PDB entry 5UT3 | X-ray diffraction, 1.50 A resolution | chain A

# Chain A
Name: Tyrosine-protein kinase JAK2
Source organism: Homo sapiens
Notes: EC 2.7.10.2; fragment: UNP resdiues 536-812
UniProtKB: O60674 (JAK2_HUMAN); residues 536-812 here = UniProt positions 536-812
Amino-acid sequence (289 residues; numbered 536 to 824; the number before each row is that of its first residue):
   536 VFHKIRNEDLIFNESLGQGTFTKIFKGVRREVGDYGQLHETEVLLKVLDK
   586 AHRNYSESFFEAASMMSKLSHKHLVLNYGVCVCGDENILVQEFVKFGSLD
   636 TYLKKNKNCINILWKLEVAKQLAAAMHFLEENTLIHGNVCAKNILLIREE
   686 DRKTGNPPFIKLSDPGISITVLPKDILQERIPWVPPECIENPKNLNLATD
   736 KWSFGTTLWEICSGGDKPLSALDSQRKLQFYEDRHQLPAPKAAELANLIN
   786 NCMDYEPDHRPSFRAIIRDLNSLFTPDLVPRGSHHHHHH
Unresolved in the structure: 536, 809-824
Differences from the reference sequence: engineered mutation Ala-659 (Trp in O60674), Ala-777 (Trp in O60674), His-794 (Phe in O60674); expression tag (813-824)
Swiss-Prot annotation at these positions:
  - site: Asp-710, Ile-711 (Breakpoint for translocation to form PCM1-JAK2 fusion protein)
  - modified residue: Tyr-570 (Phosphotyrosine)
  - natural variant: Phe-537 to Lys-539 (sequence variant, change not given here; In myeloproliferative disorder with erythrocytosis), His-538 to Lys-539 (sequence variant, change not given here; In myeloproliferative disorder with erythrocytosis), Lys-539 (K539L: In myeloproliferative disorder with erythrocytosis), Lys-607 (K607N: In AML), Val-617 (V617F: In PV, THCYT3 and AML; V617I: In THCYT3)
Ligand contacts: 5-phenyl-2-ureidothiophene-3-carboxamide (IK1): Leu-551, Leu-579, Glu-627, Phe-628, Val-629, Lys-630, Gly-632, Ser-633, Lys-677, Leu-680

# Overview
Ligands of chain A: 5-phenyl-2-ureidothiophene-3-carboxamide.
Chain A is Tyrosine-protein kinase JAK2 (Homo sapiens); the structure, JAK2 JH2 in complex with IKK-2
Inhibitor VI, was determined by X-ray diffraction (same publication as 5USY, 5USZ, 5UT0, 5UT1 and 5UT2).
